Entry 3MOP (X-ray diffraction, 3.40 A resolution); this record covers chains J and M of the 14 polymer chains in the assembly.

[Chain J]
Protein: Interleukin-1 receptor-associated kinase 4
Source organism: Homo sapiens
Notes: EC 2.7.11.1; fragment: death domain residues 4-106
UniProtKB: Q9NWZ3 (IRAK4_HUMAN); residues 4-106 here = UniProt positions 4-106
Amino-acid sequence (113 residues; row label = number of the first residue in the row):
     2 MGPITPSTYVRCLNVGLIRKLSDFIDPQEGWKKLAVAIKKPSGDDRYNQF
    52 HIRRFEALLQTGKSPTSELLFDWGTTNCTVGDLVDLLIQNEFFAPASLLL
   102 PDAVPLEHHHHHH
Unresolved in the structure: 109-114
Construct notes: expression tag (2-3, 107-114)
UniProt features mapped onto this chain:
  - modified residue: Lys34 (N6-acetyllysine)
What the authors report for this chain:
  - mutagenesis - F25D: decreased binding to Myeloid differentiation primary response protein MyD88

[Chain M]
Protein: Interleukin-1 receptor-associated kinase-like 2
Source organism: Homo sapiens
Notes: fragment: death domain residues 2-112
UniProtKB: O43187 (IRAK2_HUMAN); residues 2-112 here = UniProt positions 2-112
Amino-acid sequence (111 residues; each row starts with the number of its first residue):
     2 ACYIYQLPSWVLDDLCRNMDALSEWDWMEFASYVITDLTQLRKIKSMEWV
    52 QGVSITRELLWWWGMRQATVQQLVDLLCRLELYRAAQIILNWKPAPEIRC
   102 PIPAFPDSVKP
Unresolved in the structure: 95-112
Construct notes: engineered mutation Trp50 (Arg in O43187)

[Interface between chain J and chain M]
Residue-residue contacts - 19 pairs, chain J then chain M:
  Glu30(J) with Gly53(M)
  Val37(J) with Ser10(M); Trp11(M)
  Lys40(J) with Trp11(M)
  Asp46(J) with Pro9(M); Ser10(M), hydrogen bond (side chain-backbone); Trp11(M)
  Asn49(J) with Ser10(M)
  Gln50(J) with Ile5(M); Tyr6(M); Gln7(M); Leu8(M), hydrogen bond (side chain-backbone); Ser10(M), hydrogen bond (backbone-side chain); Leu13(M); Arg58(M)
  Ile53(J) with Ser10(M)
  Arg54(J) with Arg58(M); Glu59(M), salt bridge; Trp62(M)
Other interface residues (no listed pair), chain J (11 interface residues in all): Lys34, Tyr48, Phe51
Other interface residues (no listed pair), chain M (15 interface residues in all): Asp14, Arg18, Gln52
Interface features reported in the paper:
  - interface residues, chain J: Gln50(J), Arg54(J)
  - interface residues, chain M: Ile5(M), Ser10(M), Leu13(M), Arg58(M)

[Overview]
Chain J and chain M form an interface of 11 and 15 residues respectively, with 3 hydrogen bonds and 1 salt
bridge. Polar pairs include Arg54(J)-Glu59(M), Asp46(J)-Ser10(M) and Gln50(J)-Leu8(M). The paper reports that
F25D of chain J reduces binding to Myeloid differentiation primary response protein MyD88; interface residues
Gln50(J), Arg54(J) and Ile5(M) among others.
Here chain J is Interleukin-1 receptor-associated kinase 4 and chain M is Interleukin-1 receptor-associated
kinase-like 2, both from Homo sapiens. Entry 3MOP (The ternary Death Domain complex of MyD88, IRAK4, and
IRAK2) was determined by X-ray diffraction.
